PDB entry 6GHN | X-ray diffraction, 2.54 A resolution | chains A and B of the 3 polymer chains in the assembly

== Chain A ==
Name: HLA class I histocompatibility antigen, E alpha chain variant
Organism: Homo sapiens
UniProt: Q59EE1 (Q59EE1_HUMAN); residues 1-274 here correspond to UniProt positions 19-292 (UniProt number = residue number + 18)
Chain sequence (274 residues; numbered 1 to 274; the number before each row is that of its first residue):
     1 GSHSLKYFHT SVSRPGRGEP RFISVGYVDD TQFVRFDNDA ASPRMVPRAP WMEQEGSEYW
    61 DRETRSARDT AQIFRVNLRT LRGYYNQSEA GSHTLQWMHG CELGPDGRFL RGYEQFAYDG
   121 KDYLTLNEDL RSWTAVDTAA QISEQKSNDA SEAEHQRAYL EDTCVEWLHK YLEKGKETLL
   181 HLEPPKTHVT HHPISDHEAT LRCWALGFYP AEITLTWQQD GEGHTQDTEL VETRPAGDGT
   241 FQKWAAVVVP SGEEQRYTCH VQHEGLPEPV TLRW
Unresolved in the structure: 221-225
Disulfide bonds: Cys101-Cys164, Cys203-Cys259
Reported in the primary citation:
  - conformationally variable residues (side-chain flip): Phe116

== Chain B ==
Name: Beta-2-microglobulin
Organism: Homo sapiens
UniProt: P61769 (B2MG_HUMAN); residues 2-100 here correspond to UniProt positions 21-119 (UniProt number = residue number + 19)
Chain sequence (100 residues; numbered 1 to 100; the number before each row is that of its first residue):
     1 MIQRTPKIQV YSRHPAENGK SNFLNCYVSG FHPSDIEVDL LKNGERIEKV EHSDLSFSKD
    61 WSFYLLYYTE FTPTEKDEYA CRVNHVTLSQ PKIVKWDRDM
Disulfide bonds: Cys26-Cys81
Sequence notes: initiating methionine (1)

== Chain A / chain B interface ==
Contacting residue pairs (54):
  Phe8(A) with Ser56(B); Phe57(B)
  His9(A) with Phe57(B)
  Thr10(A) with Phe57(B); Phe63(B)
  Val12(A) with Ser34(B)
  Val25(A) with Asp54(B); Leu55(B); Ser56(B)
  Tyr27(A) with Ser56(B); Tyr64(B), hydrogen bond
  Gln32(A) with Asp54(B), hydrogen bond
  Arg35(A) with Asp54(B), salt bridge
  Arg48(A) with Asp54(B), salt bridge
  Gln96(A) with His32(B), hydrogen bond; Phe57(B); Trp61(B), hydrogen bond (side chain-backbone); Phe63(B)
  Trp97(A) with Phe57(B)
  Met98(A) with Phe57(B), hydrophobic; Trp61(B), hydrophobic
  Gln115(A) with Trp61(B)
  Phe116(A) with Trp61(B)
  Ala117(A) with Trp61(B)
  Asp119(A) with Met1(B); Ile2(B); His32(B)
  Gly120(A) with Ile2(B); Arg4(B); His32(B); Trp61(B)
  Lys121(A) with Ile2(B)
  Asp122(A) with Trp61(B), hydrogen bond
  His192(A) with Asp99(B), salt bridge
  Arg202(A) with Asp99(B), hydrogen bond (side chain-backbone)
  Trp204(A) with Asp99(B); Met100(B)
  Glu232(A) with Lys7(B), salt bridge; Gln9(B), hydrogen bond (backbone-side chain); Ser29(B), hydrogen bond
  Arg234(A) with Gln9(B), hydrogen bond; Tyr11(B); Met100(B), hydrogen bond (side chain-backbone)
  Pro235(A) with Tyr11(B), hydrogen bond (backbone-side chain); Asn25(B); Tyr27(B)
  Ala236(A) with Arg13(B), hydrogen bond (backbone-side chain); Asn25(B), hydrogen bond (backbone-side chain)
  Gly237(A) with Arg13(B); Leu66(B)
  Gln242(A) with Tyr11(B); Ser12(B), hydrogen bond (side chain-backbone); Arg13(B), hydrogen bond (side chain-backbone)
  Trp244(A) with Met100(B), hydrogen bond (side chain-backbone)
Interface residues without a listed pair, chain A (37 interface residues in all): Ile23, Ser92, His93, Thr94, Leu206, Val231, Thr233, Asp238
Interface residues without a listed pair, chain B (26 interface residues in all): Pro15, Lys59, Asp60

== Overview ==
Chain A and chain B form an interface of 37 and 26 residues respectively, with 16 hydrogen bonds and 4 salt
bridges. Among the polar pairs are Arg35(A)-Asp54(B), Arg48(A)-Asp54(B) and His192(A)-Asp99(B). The paper
reports conformational variability at Phe116(A).
Here chain A is HLA class I histocompatibility antigen, E alpha chain variant and chain B is
Beta-2-microglobulin, both from Homo sapiens. Entry 6GHN (HLA-E*01:03 in complex with the Mtb44 peptide
variant: Mtb44*P9-Phe) was determined by X-ray diffraction together with 6GGM, 6GH1, 6GH4 and 6GL1 from the
same study.
